PDB entry 7EY9 | electron microscopy, 3.40 A resolution | chains d and X of the 36 polymer chains in the assembly

[Chain d]
Protein: Tail fiber protein
From: Escherichia phage T7
UniProt: P03748 (FIBER_BPT7); numbering as in UniProt (aligned over 1-553)
Sequence (553 residues; row label = number of the first residue in the row):
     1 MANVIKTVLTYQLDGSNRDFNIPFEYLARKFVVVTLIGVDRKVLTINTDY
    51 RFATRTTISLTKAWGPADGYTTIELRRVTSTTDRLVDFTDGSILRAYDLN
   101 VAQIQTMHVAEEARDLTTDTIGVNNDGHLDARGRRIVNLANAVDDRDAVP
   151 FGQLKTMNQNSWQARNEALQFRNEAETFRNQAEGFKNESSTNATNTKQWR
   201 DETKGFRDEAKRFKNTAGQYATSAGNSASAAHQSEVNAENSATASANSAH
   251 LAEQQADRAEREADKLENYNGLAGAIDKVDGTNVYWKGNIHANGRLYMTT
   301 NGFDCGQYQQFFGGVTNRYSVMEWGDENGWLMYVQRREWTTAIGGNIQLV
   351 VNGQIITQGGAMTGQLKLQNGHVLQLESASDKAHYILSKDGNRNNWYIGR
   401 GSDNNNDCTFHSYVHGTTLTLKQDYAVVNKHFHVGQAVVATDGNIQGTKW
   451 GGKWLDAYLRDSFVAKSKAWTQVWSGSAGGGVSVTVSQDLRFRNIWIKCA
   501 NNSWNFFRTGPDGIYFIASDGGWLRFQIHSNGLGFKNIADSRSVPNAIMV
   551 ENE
Unresolved in the structure: 1-2, 144-553

[Chain X]
Protein: Tail tubular protein gp11
From: Escherichia phage T7
UniProt: P03746 (TUBE1_BPT7); numbering as in UniProt (aligned over 1-196)
Sequence (196 residues; row label = number of the first residue in the row):
     1 MRSYDMNVETAAELSAVNDILASIGEPPVSTLEGDANADAANARRILNKI
    51 NRQIQSRGWTFNIEEGITLLPDVYSNLIVYSDDYLSLMSTSGQSIYVNRG
   101 GYVYDRTSQSDRFDSGITVNIIRLRDYDEMPECFRYWIVTKASRQFNNRF
   151 FGAPEVEGVLQEEEDEARRLCMEYEMDYGGYNMLDGDAFTSGLLTR
Unresolved in the structure: 1

[How chain d and chain X interact]
Contacting residue pairs - 17 pairs, chain d then chain X:
  Glu-25(d) / Asn-7(X)
  Glu-25(d) / Val-8(X)
  Glu-25(d) / Glu-9(X)  hydrogen bond (side chain-backbone)
  Tyr-26(d) / Asp-5(X)
  Tyr-26(d) / Asn-7(X)  hydrogen bond (backbone-backbone)
  Leu-27(d) / Asp-5(X)
  Leu-27(d) / Met-6(X)  hydrophobic
  Ala-28(d) / Asp-5(X)
  Arg-29(d) / Tyr-4(X)
  Arg-29(d) / Asp-5(X)  salt bridge
  Arg-55(d) / Tyr-4(X)
  Arg-55(d) / Met-6(X)
  Arg-55(d) / Asn-7(X)
  Tyr-97(d) / Arg-2(X)
  Tyr-97(d) / Ser-3(X)
  Val-101(d) / Met-6(X)  hydrophobic
  Ile-104(d) / Val-8(X)  hydrophobic
Interface residues without a listed pair, chain d (12 interface residues in all): Pro-23, Phe-24, Thr-56

[Summary]
Chain d and chain X form an interface of 12 and 8 residues respectively, with 2 hydrogen bonds and 1 salt
bridge. Among the polar pairs are Arg-29(d)/Asp-5(X), Glu-25(d)/Glu-9(X) and Tyr-26(d)/Asn-7(X).
Chain d is Tail fiber protein and chain X is Tail tubular protein gp11, both from Escherichia phage T7; the
structure, tail proteins, was determined by electron microscopy, deposited together with 7EY6, 7EY7, 7EY8 and
7EYB.
